Entry 1D5D (X-ray diffraction, 2.25 A resolution); this record covers chains A and B.

== Chain A ==
Name: S peptide
UniProtKB: P61823 (RNAS1_BOVIN); residues 1-15 here = UniProt positions 1-15
Sequence (15 residues; each row starts with the number of its first residue):
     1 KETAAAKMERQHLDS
Construct notes: engineered mutation M8 (Phe in P61823); conflict L13 (Met in P61823)
Modified residues: S15 (aminoserine; SET)
Reported in the primary citation:
  - mutagenesis - F8M: unchanged catalytic activity

== Chain B ==
Name: Rnase S
Source organism: Bos taurus
UniProtKB: P00656 (RNP_BOVIN); residues 24-124 here correspond to UniProt positions 50-150 (UniProt number = residue number + 26)
Sequence (101 residues; row label = number of the first residue in the row):
    24 NYCNQMMKSRNLTKDRCKPVNTFVHESLADVQAVCSQKNVACKNGQTNCY
    74 QSYSTMSITDCRETGSSKYPNCAYKTTQANKHIIVACEGNPYVPVHFDAS
   124 V
Cystine bridges: C26-C84, C40-C95, C58-C110, C65-C72

== Chain A / chain B interface ==
Residue-residue contacts (30):
  A4(A) - V118(B)
  A5(A) - P117(B)
  M8(A) - P117(B)
  M8(A) - V118(B)
  M8(A) - H119(B)
  M8(A) - F120(B)
  E9(A) - R33(B)  hydrogen bond (backbone-side chain)
  E9(A) - L51(B)
  E9(A) - Q55(B)
  R10(A) - R33(B)  hydrogen bond (backbone-side chain)
  R10(A) - N34(B)
  Q11(A) - L35(B)
  Q11(A) - K41(B)
  Q11(A) - N44(B)  hydrogen bond (backbone-side chain)
  Q11(A) - F46(B)
  H12(A) - N44(B)
  H12(A) - T45(B)  hydrogen bond (side chain-backbone)
  H12(A) - F46(B)
  H12(A) - V47(B)  hydrogen bond (backbone-backbone)
  H12(A) - F120(B)
  L13(A) - R33(B)  hydrogen bond (backbone-side chain)
  L13(A) - V47(B)
  L13(A) - E49(B)
  D14(A) - Y25(B)  hydrogen bond
  D14(A) - M29(B)
  D14(A) - V47(B)  hydrogen bond (backbone-backbone)
  D14(A) - H48(B)  salt bridge
  S15(A) - V47(B)
  S15(A) - E49(B)
  S15(A) - S50(B)
Also at the interface, not in a pair above, chain B (22 interface residues in all): V54, V108, V116
The authors on this interface:
  - hot spots on chain A (mutagenesis) - F8M: decreased binding to Rnase S (chain B)

== In short ==
Chain A and chain B form an interface of 10 and 22 residues respectively; the contacts include 8 hydrogen
bonds and 1 salt bridge. Among the polar pairs are D14(A)-H48(B), E9(A)-R33(B) and R10(A)-R33(B). From the
paper: F8M of chain A reduces binding to Rnase S (chain B); F8M of chain A leaves catalytic activity
unchanged.
Here chain A is S peptide and chain B is Rnase S (Bos taurus). Entry 1D5D (The role of phenylalanine 8 in the
stabilization of the s protein-s peptide interaction: packing and ...) was determined by X-ray diffraction,
deposited together with 1D5E and 1D5H.
